1JUS - chains B and A; structure by X-ray diffraction, 2.84 A resolution.

# Chain B (and A)
Protein: Hypothetical transcriptional regulator in qaca 5'REGION
Organism: Staphylococcus aureus
Notes: chain A of this document is another copy of the same molecule, construct and numbering; everything in this record applies to it too
UniProt: P0A0N4 (QACR_STAAU); residues 1-188 here = UniProt positions 1-188
Sequence (194 residues; numbered 1 to 194; the number before each row is that of its first residue):
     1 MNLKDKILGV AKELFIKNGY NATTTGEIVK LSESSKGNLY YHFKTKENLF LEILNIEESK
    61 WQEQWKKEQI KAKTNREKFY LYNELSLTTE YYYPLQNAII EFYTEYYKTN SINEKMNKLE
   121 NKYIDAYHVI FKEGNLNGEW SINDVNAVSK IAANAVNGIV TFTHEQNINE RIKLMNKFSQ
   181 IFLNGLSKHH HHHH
Unresolved in the structure: 1, 188-194
Sequence notes: engineered mutation Ala72 (Cys in P0A0N4), Ser141 (Cys in P0A0N4); expression tag (189-194)
Modified positions: Mse1 (selenomethionine); Mse116 (selenomethionine; parent Met); Mse175 (selenomethionine; parent Met)

# Chain B / chain A interface
Residue-residue contacts - 53 pairs, chain B then chain A:
  Lys17(B) with Lys108(A), hydrogen bond (backbone-side chain)
  Gln96(B) with Phe162(A)
  Asn97(B) with Tyr103(A); Tyr107(A)
  Ile100(B) with Ile100(A), hydrophobic; Thr161(A)
  Tyr103(B) with His164(A), hydrogen bond (side chain-backbone)
  Thr104(B) with Ile100(A)
  Asn117(B) with Glu165(A)
  Glu120(B) with Glu165(A); Gln166(A)
  Asp144(B) with Lys177(A), salt bridge
  Ala147(B) with Leu174(A), hydrophobic
  Val148(B) with Ile181(A), hydrophobic
  Ile151(B) with Leu174(A); Lys177(A); Phe178(A), hydrophobic
  Asn154(B) with Gly158(A); Ile159(A); Phe162(A), hydrogen bond (side chain-backbone); Thr163(A)
  Ala155(B) with Ala155(A)
  Asn157(B) with Phe162(A)
  Gly158(B) with Asn154(A); Gly158(A); Phe162(A)
  Ile159(B) with Asn154(A)
  Thr161(B) with Tyr103(A); Phe162(A)
  Phe162(B) with Tyr103(A); Asn154(A); Asn157(A); Thr161(A); Phe162(A), hydrophobic
  Thr163(B) with Asn154(A)
  Glu165(B) with Asn113(A); Asn117(A)
  Glu170(B) with Lys150(A), salt bridge
  Leu174(B) with Ile151(A)
  Lys177(B) with Asp144(A), salt bridge; Ile151(A)
  Phe178(B) with Ile151(A), hydrophobic
  Ile181(B) with Val148(A), hydrophobic; Phe182(A); Gly185(A); Leu186(A), hydrophobic
  Phe182(B) with Ile181(A)
  Asn184(B) with Asn184(A); Gly185(A), hydrogen bond (side chain-backbone); Ser187(A), hydrogen bond (side chain-backbone)
  Gly185(B) with Ile181(A); Asn184(A); Gly185(A)
Other interface residues (no listed pair), chain B (39 interface residues in all): Ile16, Pro94, Glu101, Asn113, Mse116, Tyr123, Lys150, Gln166, Leu186, Ser187
Other interface residues (no listed pair), chain A (32 interface residues in all): Thr104, Ala147

# Summary
39 residues of chain B face 32 of chain A across their interface; the contacts include 5 hydrogen bonds and 3
salt bridges. Polar contacts include Asp144(B)-Lys177(A), Glu170(B)-Lys150(A) and Lys17(B)-Lys108(A).
Both chains are Hypothetical transcriptional regulator in qaca 5'REGION (Staphylococcus aureus). Entry 1JUS
(Crystal structure of the multidrug binding transcriptional repressor QacR bound to rhodamine 6G) was
determined by X-ray diffraction together with 1JT6, 1JTY, 1JUM, 1JUP and 1JTX from the same study.
